Entry 3BQQ (X-ray diffraction, 2.00 A resolution); this record covers chain A.

== Chain A ==
Name: Proactivator polypeptide
Organism: Homo sapiens
Notes: fragment: saposin d, residues 405-484
UniProtKB: P07602 (SAP_HUMAN); residues 1-80 here correspond to UniProt positions 405-484 (UniProt number = residue number + 404)
Chain sequence (80 residues; each row starts with the number of its first residue):
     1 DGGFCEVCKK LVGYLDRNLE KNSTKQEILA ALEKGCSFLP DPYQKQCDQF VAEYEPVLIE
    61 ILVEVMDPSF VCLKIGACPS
Disulfides: Cys-5/Cys-78, Cys-8/Cys-72, Cys-36/Cys-47

== Summary ==
Chain A is Proactivator polypeptide (Homo sapiens); the structure, Crystal Structure of Human Saposin D
(triclinic), was determined by X-ray diffraction, deposited together with 3BQP.
